PDB entry 6IVU | solution NMR | chains A and B

Chain A:
Name: Anti-sigma-I factor RsgI1
Source organism: Hungateiclostridium thermocellum ATCC 27405
UniProt: A3DBH1 (RSGI1_CLOTH); residue numbers follow UniProt; this construct covers 1-52
Sequence (53 residues; numbered 0 to 52; the number before each row is that of its first residue; numbering starts at 0):
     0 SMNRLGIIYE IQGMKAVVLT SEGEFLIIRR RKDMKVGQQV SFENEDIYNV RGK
Sequence notes: expression tag (0)
Reported in the primary citation:
  - conformationally variable residues: Val-49
  - mutagenesis - Y8L/E9K/V35R: increased binding to SigI2C

Chain B:
Name: RNA polymerase sigma factor SigI1
Source organism: Clostridium thermocellum
UniProt: A3DBH0 (SIGI1_CLOTH); numbering as in UniProt (aligned over 141-249)
Sequence (118 residues; row label = number of the first residue in the row):
   140 MEDIEAREDI EELKKKLQEF GITFLDLVLN VPKHRDSRQL CIRLAKMLAE DEQMYNALMK
   200 NKNIPRNELK KKAKVHGRTI GNNRKYIIAL CLIFRSNLNL SKRYLEYYTM LEHHHHHH
Sequence notes: initiating methionine (140); expression tag (250-257)
UniProt features mapped onto this chain:
  - DNA-binding region: Arg-205 to Lys-224 (H-T-H motif)
Reported in the primary citation:
  - mutagenesis - R217E: decreased binding to PSigI1
  - mutagenesis - K209E/R217E: abolished binding to PSigI1

Interface between chain A and chain B:
Pairs across the interface (48):
  Leu-4(A) / Tyr-243(B)
  Ile-6(A) / Glu-144(B)
  Ile-6(A) / Leu-239(B)
  Ile-6(A) / Ser-240(B)
  Ile-6(A) / Tyr-243(B)
  Tyr-8(A) / Glu-144(B)
  Tyr-8(A) / Ile-149(B)
  Tyr-8(A) / Leu-152(B)
  Tyr-8(A) / Phe-163(B)
  Tyr-8(A) / Leu-237(B)
  Tyr-8(A) / Ser-240(B)
  Glu-9(A) / Lys-153(B)
  Glu-9(A) / Phe-163(B)
  Gln-11(A) / Leu-164(B)
  Val-16(A) / Phe-163(B)
  Val-16(A) / Val-167(B)
  Leu-18(A) / Ser-240(B)
  Thr-19(A) / Tyr-243(B)
  Ser-20(A) / Tyr-243(B)
  Ser-20(A) / Tyr-246(B)
  Ser-20(A) / Tyr-247(B)
  Glu-21(A) / Arg-174(B)
  Glu-21(A) / Arg-177(B)
  Glu-21(A) / Ile-181(B)
  Glu-21(A) / Tyr-247(B)
  Gly-22(A) / Tyr-225(B)
  Gly-22(A) / Leu-244(B)
  Glu-23(A) / Val-170(B)
  Glu-23(A) / Arg-177(B)
  Phe-24(A) / Leu-166(B)
  Phe-24(A) / Val-167(B)
  Phe-24(A) / Val-170(B)
  Phe-24(A) / Tyr-225(B)
  Phe-24(A) / Leu-229(B)
  Phe-24(A) / Ile-232(B)
  Leu-25(A) / Val-167(B)
  Ile-26(A) / Leu-164(B)
  Val-35(A) / Arg-146(B)
  Val-35(A) / Ile-149(B)
  Gly-36(A) / Ile-143(B)
  Gly-36(A) / Glu-144(B)
  Gly-36(A) / Ile-149(B)
  Gln-37(A) / Ile-143(B)
  Gln-38(A) / Asp-142(B)
  Gln-38(A) / Leu-239(B)
  Gln-38(A) / Tyr-243(B)
  Val-49(A) / Val-167(B)
  Val-49(A) / Leu-168(B)
Other interface residues (no listed pair), chain A (23 interface residues in all): Arg-3, Gly-5, Ile-7
Other interface residues (no listed pair), chain B (29 interface residues in all): Ala-145, Pro-171, Ala-228
The authors on this interface:
  - residue pairs: Val-49(A)/Val-167(B) (hydrophobic contact), Val-49(A)/Leu-168(B) (hydrophobic contact)
  - interface residues, chain A: Tyr-8(A), Glu-9(A), Val-35(A)
  - interface residues, chain A: Gly-36(A) (by similarity / conservation)
  - hot spots on chain A (mutagenesis) - Y8I (4.5 +/- 0.5 x 10-10), Y8L, Y8L/E9K (1.6 +/- 0.6 x 10-10), Y8L/V35R (4.0 +/- 0.7 x 10-11), Y8L/E9K/V35R (9.3 +/- 0.8 x 10-9), E9G, E9K (9.7 +/- 2.7 x 10-11), E9K/E23K (6.4 +/- 0.9 x 10-9), V16I, V16K, L18I, E23K (3.6 +/- 1.0 x 10-10), F24I: decreased binding to RNA polymerase sigma factor SigI1 (chain B)
  - hot spots on chain A (mutagenesis) - L18F (3.1 +/- 0.9 x 10-12): increased binding to RNA polymerase sigma factor SigI1 (chain B)
  - hot spots on chain A (mutagenesis) - E21K (1.6 +/- 0.1 x 10-11), V35I: unchanged binding to RNA polymerase sigma factor SigI1 (chain B)
  - hot spots on chain A (mutagenesis) - E9K/E21K/E23K: abolished binding to RNA polymerase sigma factor SigI1 (chain B)
  - interface residues, chain B: Leu-166(B) (by similarity / conservation)

In short:
23 residues of chain A face 29 of chain B across their interface. The paper describes hydrophobic contacts
between Val-49(A) and Val-167(B) and Val-49(A) and Leu-168(B). The paper reports that Y8I, Y8L and Y8L/E9K of
chain A, among others, reduce binding to RNA polymerase sigma factor SigI1 (chain B); interface residues
Tyr-8(A), Glu-9(A) and Leu-166(B) among others; 19 substitutions were tested in all.
Here chain A is Anti-sigma-I factor RsgI1 (Hungateiclostridium thermocellum ATCC 27405) and chain B is RNA
polymerase sigma factor SigI1 (Clostridium thermocellum). Entry 6IVU (Solution structure of the
Sigma-anti-sigma factor complex RsgI1N-SigI1C from Clostridium thermocellum) was determined by solution NMR.
